Entry 2EZV (X-ray diffraction, 2.40 A resolution); this record covers chains G and A of the 4 polymer chains in the assembly.

Chain G:
Molecule: 21-nt DNA strand
Sequence (21 nucleotides; row label = number of the first residue in the row):
    21 AATAGGCCTT GTTGGCCACA T
Not modelled in the structure: 21-23, 39-41

Chain A:
Molecule: Type II restriction enzyme SfiI
Notes: EC 3.1.21.4
UniProt: O52512 (T2S1_STRFI); numbering as in UniProt (aligned over 1-269)
Sequence (269 residues; each row starts with the number of its first residue):
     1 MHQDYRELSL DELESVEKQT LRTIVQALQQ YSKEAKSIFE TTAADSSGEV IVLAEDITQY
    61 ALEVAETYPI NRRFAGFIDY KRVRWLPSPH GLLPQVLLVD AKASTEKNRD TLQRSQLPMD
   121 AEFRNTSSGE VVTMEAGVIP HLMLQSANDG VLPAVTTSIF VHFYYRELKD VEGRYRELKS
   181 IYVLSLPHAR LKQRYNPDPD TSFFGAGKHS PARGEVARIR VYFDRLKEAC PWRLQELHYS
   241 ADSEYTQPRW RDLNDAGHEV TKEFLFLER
Not modelled in the structure: 170-171
Metal / ion sites: Ca2+: Asp-79, Asp-100, Ala-101
What the authors report for this chain:
  - catalytic residues: Asp-79, Asp-100, Lys-102
  - Ca2+ coordination: Asp-79, Asp-100
  - self-association interface (contacts with another copy of this molecule); pairs are residue here / residue on that copy: Glu-34/Arg-73 (salt bridge), Asp-56/Gly-76 (hydrogen bond), Tyr-60/Phe-74 (hydrogen bond), Glu-63/Arg-82 (salt bridge), Lys-81/Asp-56 (salt bridge)
  - binding site for the 21-nt DNA strand: Ser-46, Glu-106, Arg-109, Lys-208, Ser-210, Arg-213, Arg-218, Arg-220
  - specificity-determining residues: Arg-109
  - contacts within the chain: Arg-109/Tyr-222 (hydrogen bond)
  - conformationally variable residues (order/disorder transition): Lys-169 to Glu-172

Interface between chain G and chain A:
Contacting residue pairs (14; chain G residue first):
  DT33(G) / Ile-51(A)  phosphate contact
  DT33(G) / Arg-218(A)  base contact
  DG34(G) / Ile-51(A)  phosphate contact
  DG34(G) / Lys-102(A)  phosphate contact
  DG34(G) / Ala-103(A)  hydrogen bond to the phosphate
  DG34(G) / Lys-208(A)  base contact
  DG34(G) / Arg-218(A)  hydrogen bond to the base
  DG35(G) / Ser-104(A)  phosphate contact
  DG35(G) / Thr-105(A)  hydrogen bond to the phosphate
  DG35(G) / Tyr-165(A)  hydrogen bond to the phosphate
  DG35(G) / Lys-208(A)  hydrogen bond to the base
  DC36(G) / Glu-106(A)  hydrogen bond to the base
  DC36(G) / Arg-109(A)  base contact
  DC36(G) / Lys-208(A)  base contact
Also at the interface, not in a pair above, chain G (6 interface residues in all): DT32, DC37
Also at the interface, not in a pair above, chain A (14 interface residues in all): Glu-55, Phe-77, Ala-101, Gln-113

In short:
Chain G and chain A form an interface of 6 and 14 residues respectively; the contacts include 6 hydrogen
bonds. Among the polar pairs are DG34(G)/Arg-218(A), DG35(G)/Lys-208(A) and DC36(G)/Glu-106(A). From the
paper: catalytic residues Asp-79(A), Asp-100(A) and Lys-102(A); a binding site for the 21-nt DNA strand at
Ser-46(A), Glu-106(A) and Arg-109(A) among others.
Chain G is a 21-nt DNA strand and chain A is Type II restriction enzyme SfiI; the structure, Crystal structure
of tetrameric restriction endonuclease SfiI bound to cognate DNA, was determined by X-ray diffraction (same
publication as 2F03).
